1G4V - chain A; structure by X-ray diffraction, 2.00 A resolution.

Chain A:
Protein: Aspartate aminotransferase
Organism: Escherichia coli
Notes: EC 2.6.1.1
Reference sequence: P00509 (AAT_ECOLI); the construct has insertions or renumbered stretches relative to UniProt, so the offset changes along the chain: 5-64 = UniProt 1-60; 66-126 = UniProt 61-121; 133-152 = UniProt 123-142; 154-231 = UniProt 143-220; 1 more segments
Sequence (396 residues; row label = number of the first residue in the row; note: 9 numbers in that range are skipped by the numbering (no residue carries them; nothing is unmodelled there)):
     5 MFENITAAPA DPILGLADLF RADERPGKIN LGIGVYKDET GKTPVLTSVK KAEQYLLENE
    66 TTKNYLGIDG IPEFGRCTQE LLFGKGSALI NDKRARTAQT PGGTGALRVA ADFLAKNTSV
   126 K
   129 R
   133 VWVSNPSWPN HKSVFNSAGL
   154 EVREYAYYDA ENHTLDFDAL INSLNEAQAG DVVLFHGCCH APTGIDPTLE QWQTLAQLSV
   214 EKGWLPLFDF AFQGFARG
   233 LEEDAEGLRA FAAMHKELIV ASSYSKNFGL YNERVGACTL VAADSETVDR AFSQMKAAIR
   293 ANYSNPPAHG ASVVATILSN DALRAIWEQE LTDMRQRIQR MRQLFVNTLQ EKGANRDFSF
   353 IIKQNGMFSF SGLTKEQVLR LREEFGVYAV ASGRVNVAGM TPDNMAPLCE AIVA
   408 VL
Sequence notes: engineered mutation Ala194 (Asn183 in P00509), Phe225 (Tyr214 in P00509)
Glycans and other covalent adducts: pyridoxal phosphate (PLP) linked to Lys258
Residues lining bound ligands: pyridoxal phosphate (PLP): Tyr70, Gly107, Gly108, Thr109, Leu112, Trp140, His143, His189, Ala194, Asp222, Ala224, Phe225, Ser255, Ser257, Arg266, Ser296

Summary:
Covalently linked pyridoxal phosphate: at Lys258.
Chain A is Aspartate aminotransferase (Escherichia coli); the structure, Aspartate aminotransferase active
site mutant N194A/Y225F, was determined by X-ray diffraction (same publication as 1G7W, 1G7X and 1G4X).
